Entry 2FC1 (X-ray diffraction, 2.00 A resolution); this record covers chain A.

== Chain A ==
Name: Nitric Oxide Synthase
Organism: Bacillus subtilis
Notes: EC 1.14.13.39
UniProt: O34453 (NOSO_BACSU); residues 24-359 here correspond to UniProt positions 1-336 (UniProt number = residue number - 23)
Chain sequence (361 residues; numbered -3 to 359; 2 numbers in that range are skipped by the numbering (no residue carries them; nothing is unmodelled there); the number before each row is that of its first residue; numbers below 1 keep their minus sign (Gly-3 is residue -3)):
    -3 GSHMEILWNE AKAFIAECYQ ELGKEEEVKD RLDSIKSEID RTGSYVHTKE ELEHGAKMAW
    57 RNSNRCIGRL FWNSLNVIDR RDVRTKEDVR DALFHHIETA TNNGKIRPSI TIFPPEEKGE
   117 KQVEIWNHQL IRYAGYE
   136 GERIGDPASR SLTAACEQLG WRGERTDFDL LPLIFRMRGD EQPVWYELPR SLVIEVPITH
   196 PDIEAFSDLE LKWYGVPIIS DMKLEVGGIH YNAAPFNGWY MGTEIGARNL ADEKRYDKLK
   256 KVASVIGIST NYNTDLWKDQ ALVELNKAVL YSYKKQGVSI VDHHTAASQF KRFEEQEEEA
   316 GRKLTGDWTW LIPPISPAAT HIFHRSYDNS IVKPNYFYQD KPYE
Bound ions: heme Fe: Cys62 (together with nitric oxide)
Residues lining bound ligands:
  - arginine (ARG): Gln125, Arg128, Tyr209, Pro212, Ile214, Gly233, Trp234, Tyr235, Met236, Glu239, Asn244
  - 7,8-dihydrobiopterin (HBI): Arg243, Trp323, Thr324, Trp325, Phe338, His339, Arg340
  - heme (HEM): Ala52, Trp56, Ser59, Arg61, Cys62, Ile63, Gly64, Leu71, Pro104, Ile214, Met217, Phe231, Asn232, Gly233, Trp234, Met236, Glu239, Val296, Trp325, Tyr351, Tyr353
  - heme / nitric oxide: Ala52, Trp56, Ser59, Arg61, Cys62, Ile63, Gly64, Leu71, Pro104, Ile214, Met217, Phe231, Asn232, Gly233, Trp234, Met236, Glu239, Val296, Trp325, Tyr351, Tyr353
  - nitric oxide (NO): Cys62, Ile214, Phe231

== Summary ==
Chain A binds heme, nitric oxide, arginine, 7,8-dihydrobiopterin and heme / nitric oxide.
Chain A is Nitric Oxide Synthase (Bacillus subtilis); the structure, Heme NO Complex in NOS, was determined by
X-ray diffraction together with 2FBZ and 2FC2 from the same study.
